7VP7 - chains B and D of the 4 polymer chains in the assembly; structure by X-ray diffraction, 2.65 A resolution.

[Chain B]
Name: Transcription factor TCP10
Organism: Arabidopsis thaliana
UniProtKB: O82277 (TCP10_ARATH); numbering as in UniProt (aligned over 1-87)
Sequence (107 residues; row label = number of the first residue in the row; numbers below 1 keep their minus sign (Met-19 is residue -19)):
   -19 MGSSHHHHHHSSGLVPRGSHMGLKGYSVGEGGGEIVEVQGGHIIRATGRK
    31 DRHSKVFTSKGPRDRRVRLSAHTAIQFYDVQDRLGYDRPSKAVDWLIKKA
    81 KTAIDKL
Unresolved in the structure: -19 to 42
Sequence notes: initiating methionine (-19); expression tag (-18 to 0)

[Chain D]
Molecule: 17-nt DNA strand
Sequence (17 nucleotides; each row starts with the number of its first residue; numbers below 1 keep their minus sign (DA-3 is residue -3)):
    -3 ATTATGGGGGGGCCTCT
Unresolved in the structure: -3 to 0

[Interface between chain B and chain D]
Contacting residue pairs (7; chain B residue first):
  Asp44(B) - DC9(D)  hydrogen bond to the base
  Arg46(B) - DG7(D)  base contact
  Arg46(B) - DG8(D)  hydrogen bond to the base
  Arg46(B) - DC9(D)  base contact
  Val47(B) - DG6(D)  phosphate contact
  Arg48(B) - DG5(D)  phosphate contact
  Arg48(B) - DG6(D)  hydrogen bond to the base
Other interface residues (no listed pair), chain B (6 interface residues in all): Leu49, Ser50

[Summary]
6 residues of chain B face 5 of chain D across their interface; the contacts include 3 hydrogen bonds. Among
the polar pairs are Asp44(B)-DC9(D), Arg46(B)-DG8(D) and Arg48(B)-DG6(D).
Here chain B is Transcription factor TCP10 (Arabidopsis thaliana) and chain D is a 17-nt DNA strand. Entry
7VP7 (Structure of a transcription factor and DNA complex) was determined by X-ray diffraction together with
7VP1, 7VP2, 7VP4 and 7VP5 from the same study.
